PDB entry 5V74 | X-ray diffraction, 3.51 A resolution | chains C2 and D1 of the 270 polymer chains in the assembly

Chain C2:
Molecule: Microcompartments protein
Organism: Haliangium ochraceum (strain DSM 14365 / JCM 11303 / SMP-2)
Reference sequence: D0LID5 (D0LID5_HALO1); residue numbers follow UniProt; this construct covers 1-99
Chain sequence (99 residues; row label = number of the first residue in the row):
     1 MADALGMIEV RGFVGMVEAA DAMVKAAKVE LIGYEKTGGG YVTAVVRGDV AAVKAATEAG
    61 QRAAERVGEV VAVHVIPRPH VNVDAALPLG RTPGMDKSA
Disordered / not traced: 1, 94-99
Curated features (UniProtKB/Swiss-Prot):
  - mutagenesis: Lys-28 (K28A: Forms larger hexamer patches, increases hexamer stacking), Arg-78 (R78A: Forms smaller hexamer patches)

Chain D1:
Molecule: Ethanolamine utilization protein EutN/carboxysome structural protein Ccml
Organism: Haliangium ochraceum (strain DSM 14365 / JCM 11303 / SMP-2)
Reference sequence: D0LHE5 (D0LHE5_HALO1); residue numbers follow UniProt; this construct covers 1-96
Chain sequence (96 residues; row label = number of the first residue in the row):
     1 MVLGKVVGTV VASRKEPRIE GLSLLLVRAC DPDGTPTGGA VVCADAVGAG VGEVVLYASG
    61 SSARQTEVTN NRPVDATIMA IVDLVEMGGD VRFRKD
Disordered / not traced: 96

Interface between chain C2 and chain D1:
Pairs across the interface (17; chain C2 residue first):
  Lys-25(C2) with Thr-9(D1); Leu-25(D1); Gly-48(D1), hydrogen bond (side chain-backbone); Ala-49(D1); Gly-50(D1)
  Ala-26(C2) with Thr-9(D1); Val-11(D1); Ser-23(D1)
  Ala-27(C2) with Thr-9(D1); Val-11(D1), hydrophobic
  Ala-51(C2) with Val-11(D1)
  Ala-55(C2) with Val-11(D1), hydrophobic
  Glu-58(C2) with Glu-20(D1); Gly-21(D1)
  Ala-59(C2) with Gly-21(D1); Ser-23(D1)
  Arg-62(C2) with Glu-20(D1), hydrogen bond (side chain-backbone)
Also at the interface, not in a pair above, chain C2 (9 interface residues in all): Lys-28
Also at the interface, not in a pair above, chain D1 (12 interface residues in all): Glu-53, Val-68, Arg-72

Overview:
Chain C2 and chain D1 form an interface of 9 and 12 residues respectively, with 2 hydrogen bonds. Polar pairs
include Lys-25(C2)/Gly-48(D1) and Arg-62(C2)/Glu-20(D1). UniProt lists 2 mutagenesis sites on chain C2.
Chain C2 is Microcompartments protein and chain D1 is Ethanolamine utilization protein EutN/carboxysome
structural protein Ccml, both from Haliangium ochraceum (strain DSM 14365 / JCM 11303 / SMP-2); the structure,
Structure of the intact Haliangium ochraceum microcompartment shell, was determined by X-ray diffraction,
deposited together with 5V76.
